8OVG - chains B and E of the 6 polymer chains in the assembly; structure by electron microscopy, 8.47 A resolution (very low resolution: no residue pairs are listed; an interface is given only as per-side residue counts).

[Chain B (and E)]
Molecule: Lon protease homolog, mitochondrial
Organism: Homo sapiens
Notes: EC 3.4.21.53; engineered mutation(s): Y186pCMF; chain E of this document is another copy of the same molecule, construct and numbering; everything in this record applies to it too
UniProt: P36776 (LONM_HUMAN); numbering as in UniProt (aligned over 115-959)
Chain sequence (869 residues; numbered 91 to 959; the number before each row is that of its first residue):
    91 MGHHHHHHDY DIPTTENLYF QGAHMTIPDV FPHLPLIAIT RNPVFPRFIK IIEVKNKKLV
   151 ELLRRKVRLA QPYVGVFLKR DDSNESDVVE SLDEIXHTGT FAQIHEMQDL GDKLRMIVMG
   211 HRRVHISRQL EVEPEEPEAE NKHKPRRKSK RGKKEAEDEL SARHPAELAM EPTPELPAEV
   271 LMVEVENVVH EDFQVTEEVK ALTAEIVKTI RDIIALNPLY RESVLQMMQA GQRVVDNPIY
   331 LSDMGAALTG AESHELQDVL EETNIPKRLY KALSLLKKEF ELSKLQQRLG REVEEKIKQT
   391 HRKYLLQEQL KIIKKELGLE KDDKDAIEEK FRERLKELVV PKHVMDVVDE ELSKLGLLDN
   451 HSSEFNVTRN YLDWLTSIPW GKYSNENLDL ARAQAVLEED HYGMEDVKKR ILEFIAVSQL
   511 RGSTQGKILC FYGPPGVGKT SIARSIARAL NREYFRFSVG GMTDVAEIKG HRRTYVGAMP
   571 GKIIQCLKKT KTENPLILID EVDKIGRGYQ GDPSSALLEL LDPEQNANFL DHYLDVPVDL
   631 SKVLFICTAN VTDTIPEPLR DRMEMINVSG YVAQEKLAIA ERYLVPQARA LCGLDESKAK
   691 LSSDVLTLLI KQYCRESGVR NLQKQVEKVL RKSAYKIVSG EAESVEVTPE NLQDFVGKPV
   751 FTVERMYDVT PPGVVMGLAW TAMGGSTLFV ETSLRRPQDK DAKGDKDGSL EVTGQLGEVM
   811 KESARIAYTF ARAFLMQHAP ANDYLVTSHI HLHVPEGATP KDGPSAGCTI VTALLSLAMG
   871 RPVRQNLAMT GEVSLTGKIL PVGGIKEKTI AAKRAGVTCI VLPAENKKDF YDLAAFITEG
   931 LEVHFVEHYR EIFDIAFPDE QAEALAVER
Disordered / not traced: 91-122, 222-271, 950-959
Modified positions: 1PA (4-(carboxymethyl)-L-phenylalanine) at position 186
Differences from the reference sequence: initiating methionine (91); expression tag (92-114); conflict 1PA_186 (Tyr in P36776)
Swiss-Prot annotation at these positions:
  - active site: S855, K898
  - binding site (ATP): G523 to T530
What the authors report for this chain:
  - catalytic residues: S855, K898 (citing earlier work)
  - post-translational modification sites: S173, S181, Y394 (citing earlier work)

[Chain B / chain E interface]
At this resolution (8 A) residue pairs are not listed: 18 residues of chain B and 17 of chain E lie at the interface.

[Summary]
18 residues of chain B and 17 residues of chain E are in contact. UniProt lists active-site residues S855(B)
and K898(B) and 8 ATP-binding residues on chain B. The paper reports catalytic residues S855(B) and K898(B);
modification sites S173(B), S181(B) and Y394(B).
Both chains are Lon protease homolog, mitochondrial (Homo sapiens). Entry 8OVG (Human Mitochondrial Lon Y186E
Mutant ADP Bound) was determined by electron microscopy, deposited together with 8OVF, 8OKA, 8OM7 and 8OJL.
